Entry 7O6Y (electron microscopy, 3.40 A resolution); this record covers chains G and Z of the 42 polymer chains in the assembly.

Chain G:
Protein: Subunit NUGM of NADH:Ubiquinone Oxidoreductase (Complex I)
Organism: Yarrowia lipolytica
Notes: EC 1.6.99.3
Reference sequence: Q9UUU0 (Q9UUU0_YARLL); residue numbers follow UniProt; this construct covers 1-281
Amino-acid sequence (281 residues; numbered 1 to 281; the number before each row is that of its first residue):
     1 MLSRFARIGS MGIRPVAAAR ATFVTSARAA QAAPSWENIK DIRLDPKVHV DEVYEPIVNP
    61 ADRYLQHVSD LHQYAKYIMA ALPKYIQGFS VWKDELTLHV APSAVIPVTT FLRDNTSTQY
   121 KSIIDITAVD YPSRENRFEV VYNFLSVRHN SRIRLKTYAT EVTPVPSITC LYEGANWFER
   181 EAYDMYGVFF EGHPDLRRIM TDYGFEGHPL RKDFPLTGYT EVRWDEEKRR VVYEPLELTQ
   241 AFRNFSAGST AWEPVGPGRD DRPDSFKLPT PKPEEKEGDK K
Disordered / not traced: 1-33, 273-281

Chain Z:
Protein: Subunit NUZM of NADH:Ubiquinone Oxidoreductase (Complex I)
Organism: Yarrowia lipolytica
Reference sequence: A0A1D8N3H5 (A0A1D8N3H5_YARLL); residues 1-182 here = UniProt positions 1-182
Amino-acid sequence (182 residues; row label = number of the first residue in the row):
     1 MLPGGPVPVF KKYTVGSKGI WEKLRVLLAI APNRSTGNPI VPLYRVPTPG SRPEANVYQD
    61 PSSYPTNDIA ENPYWKRDHR RAYPQTAFFD QKTVTGLLEL GSEATPRIAD GEAGTKALAN
   121 IANGGVSFTQ ALGKSSKDVI YGEVLTVNGL PPVAPTLAPK QWKIIEGEAA IYPKGYPCRT
   181 FH
Disordered / not traced: 1

Interface between chain G and chain Z:
Residue-residue contacts (121; chain G residue first):
  Pro34(G) with Phe10(Z)
  Ser35(G) with Phe10(Z)
  Trp36(G) with Thr14(Z); Val15(Z), hydrogen bond (side chain-backbone); Ser17(Z); Ile40(Z), hydrophobic
  Ile39(G) with Phe10(Z); Lys11(Z); Tyr13(Z); Leu43(Z), hydrophobic
  Lys40(G) with Tyr13(Z), hydrogen bond (backbone-side chain)
  Asp41(G) with Leu43(Z)
  Ile42(G) with Tyr13(Z)
  Arg43(G) with Pro42(Z); Leu43(Z); Val46(Z), hydrogen bond (side chain-backbone)
  Glu52(G) with Tyr64(Z)
  Val53(G) with Ser62(Z); Ser63(Z); Tyr64(Z), hydrogen bond (backbone-backbone)
  Tyr54(G) with Tyr64(Z)
  Glu55(G) with Ser63(Z); Tyr64(Z), hydrogen bond (backbone-backbone); Pro65(Z)
  Ile57(G) with Thr66(Z); Arg77(Z); His79(Z)
  Val58(G) with His79(Z), hydrogen bond (backbone-side chain)
  Asn59(G) with His79(Z); Ala82(Z)
  Ala61(G) with Pro84(Z), hydrophobic
  Arg63(G) with Leu157(Z)
  Tyr64(G) with Leu157(Z), hydrophobic
  His67(G) with Pro155(Z); Thr156(Z); Leu157(Z)
  Asp70(G) with Pro155(Z)
  Leu71(G) with Pro155(Z), hydrophobic
  His72(G) with Phe89(Z)
  Gln73(G) with Glu143(Z)
  Tyr74(G) with Pro152(Z); Val153(Z); Ala154(Z), hydrophobic; Pro155(Z)
  Lys76(G) with Glu143(Z), hydrogen bond (side chain-backbone)
  Tyr77(G) with Val144(Z); Leu145(Z), hydrophobic; Pro151(Z); Pro152(Z)
  Met79(G) with Gln91(Z); Val94(Z), hydrophobic; Phe128(Z), hydrophobic
  Ala80(G) with Phe128(Z), hydrophobic; Leu132(Z), hydrophobic; Val144(Z), hydrophobic
  Pro83(G) with Gln91(Z), hydrogen bond (backbone-side chain); Phe128(Z), hydrophobic
  Ile86(G) with Gln91(Z), hydrogen bond (backbone-side chain)
  Gln87(G) with Asp90(Z)
  Gly88(G) with Phe89(Z)
  Phe89(G) with Ala87(Z); Phe88(Z); Phe89(Z), hydrogen bond (backbone-backbone)
  Ser90(G) with Thr86(Z); Ala87(Z)
  Val91(G) with Ala87(Z), hydrogen bond (backbone-backbone)
  Trp92(G) with Pro84(Z), hydrogen bond (side chain-backbone); Thr86(Z)
  Lys93(G) with Pro84(Z)
  Asp94(G) with Leu157(Z)
  His99(G) with Phe88(Z)
  Ser117(G) with Pro152(Z); Val153(Z); Ala154(Z), hydrogen bond (backbone-backbone)
  Tyr120(G) with Ala154(Z)
  His149(G) with Ala154(Z); Thr156(Z)
  Asn150(G) with Pro155(Z); Thr156(Z), hydrogen bond (backbone-side chain); Ala158(Z)
  Ser151(G) with Ala154(Z); Pro155(Z), hydrogen bond (side chain-backbone)
  Pro254(G) with Arg81(Z), hydrogen bond (backbone-side chain)
  Val255(G) with Arg81(Z)
  Gly256(G) with Tyr83(Z), hydrogen bond (backbone-side chain)
  Pro257(G) with Tyr83(Z); Gln85(Z)
  Gly258(G) with Arg81(Z); Tyr83(Z); Gln85(Z)
  Arg259(G) with Ala82(Z), hydrogen bond (side chain-backbone); Tyr83(Z), hydrogen bond (backbone-backbone); Pro84(Z); Gln85(Z), hydrogen bond (backbone-backbone)
  Asp260(G) with Gln85(Z), hydrogen bond (backbone-side chain)
  Asp261(G) with Pro84(Z)
  Arg262(G) with Ala87(Z); Phe89(Z)
  Asp264(G) with Ser102(Z), hydrogen bond (backbone-side chain); Glu103(Z); Ala104(Z), hydrogen bond (backbone-backbone)
  Ser265(G) with Ser102(Z), hydrogen bond (backbone-side chain); Ala104(Z)
  Phe266(G) with Phe89(Z); Leu97(Z), hydrophobic; Ser102(Z)
  Lys267(G) with Ser102(Z), hydrogen bond (backbone-side chain); Glu103(Z), hydrogen bond (backbone-backbone)
  Leu268(G) with Gly96(Z); Leu97(Z)
  Pro269(G) with Leu100(Z); Gly101(Z); Ser102(Z); Glu103(Z); Leu118(Z)
  Pro271(G) with Ala109(Z); Asp110(Z); Gly114(Z); Thr115(Z); Leu118(Z)
  Lys272(G) with Asp110(Z), hydrogen bond (backbone-side chain)
Other interface residues (no listed pair), chain G (63 interface residues in all): Pro60, Thr118
Other interface residues (no listed pair), chain Z (65 interface residues in all): Gly16, Pro47, Asn67, Arg80, Thr93, Leu98, Pro106, Ile108, Gly111, Thr129, Gly142

Overview:
63 residues of chain G and 65 residues of chain Z are in contact; the contacts include 27 hydrogen bonds.
Polar pairs include Trp36(G)-Val15(Z), Lys40(G)-Tyr13(Z) and Arg43(G)-Val46(Z).
Here chain G is Subunit NUGM of NADH:Ubiquinone Oxidoreductase (Complex I) and chain Z is Subunit NUZM of
NADH:Ubiquinone Oxidoreductase (Complex I), both from Yarrowia lipolytica. Entry 7O6Y (Cryo-EM structure of
respiratory complex I under turnover) was determined by electron microscopy together with 7O71 from the same
study.
